3L3T - chains A and E; structure by X-ray diffraction, 2.38 A resolution.

Chain A:
Molecule: PRSS3 protein
From: Homo sapiens
Notes: EC 3.4.21.4
Reference sequence: Q8N2U3 (Q8N2U3_HUMAN); the construct lacks a stretch of the UniProt sequence and is renumbered around it, so the offset changes along the chain: 16-34 = UniProt 28-46; 37-67 = UniProt 47-77; 69-125 = UniProt 78-134; 127-130 = UniProt 135-138; 6 more segments
Amino-acid sequence (224 residues; row label = number of the first residue in the row; note: 10 numbers in that range are skipped by the numbering (no residue carries them; nothing is unmodelled there)):
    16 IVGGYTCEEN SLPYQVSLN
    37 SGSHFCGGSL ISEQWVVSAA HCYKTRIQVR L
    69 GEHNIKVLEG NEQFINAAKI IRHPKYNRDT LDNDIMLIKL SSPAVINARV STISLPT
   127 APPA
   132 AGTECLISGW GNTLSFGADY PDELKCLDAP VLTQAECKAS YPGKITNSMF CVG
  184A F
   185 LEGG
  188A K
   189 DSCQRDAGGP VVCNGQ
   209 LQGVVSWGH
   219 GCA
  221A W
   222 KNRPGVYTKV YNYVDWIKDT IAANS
Differences from the reference sequence: engineered mutation Ala195 (Ser204 in Q8N2U3)
Disulfides: Cys22-Cys157, Cys42-Cys58, Cys136-Cys201, Cys168-Cys182, Cys191-Cys220
Ion coordination: Ca2+: Glu70, Asn72, Val75, Glu77, Glu80

Chain E:
Molecule: Protein APP
From: Homo sapiens
Reference sequence: C9JHU0 (C9JHU0_HUMAN); residues 3-59 here correspond to UniProt positions 211-267 (UniProt number = residue number + 208)
Amino-acid sequence (57 residues; row label = number of the first residue in the row):
     3 EVCSEQAETG PCKAMISRWY FDVTEGKCAP FFYGGCGGNR NNFDTEEYCM AVCGSAI
Differences from the reference sequence: engineered mutation Lys15 (Arg223 in C9JHU0)
Disulfides: Cys5-Cys55, Cys14-Cys38, Cys30-Cys51

How chain A and chain E interact:
Pairs across the interface (33; chain A residue first):
  His40(A) with Met17(E)
  Phe41(A) with Ala16(E); Met17(E), hydrogen bond (backbone-backbone)
  Cys42(A) with Ala16(E), hydrophobic
  His57(A) with Cys14(E); Lys15(E); Ala16(E); Gly36(E)
  Leu99(A) with Cys14(E), hydrophobic; Cys38(E), hydrophobic
  Tyr151(A) with Met17(E), hydrophobic
  Asp189(A) with Lys15(E), salt bridge
  Ser190(A) with Lys15(E), hydrogen bond (backbone-side chain)
  Cys191(A) with Lys15(E)
  Gln192(A) with Thr11(E); Gly12(E); Cys14(E), hydrogen bond (side chain-backbone); Lys15(E); Ala16(E)
  Arg193(A) with Lys15(E), hydrogen bond (backbone-backbone); Ala16(E); Met17(E)
  Asp194(A) with Lys15(E), hydrogen bond (backbone-backbone)
  Ala195(A) with Lys15(E), hydrogen bond (backbone-backbone); Ala16(E)
  Val213(A) with Lys15(E)
  Ser214(A) with Cys14(E); Lys15(E), hydrogen bond (backbone-backbone)
  Trp215(A) with Pro13(E); Lys15(E)
  Gly216(A) with Pro13(E), hydrogen bond (backbone-backbone); Lys15(E)
  Gly226(A) with Lys15(E)
Other interface residues (no listed pair), chain A (20 interface residues in all): Cys58, Lys60
Other interface residues (no listed pair), chain E (10 interface residues in all): Ile18
From the paper, about this interface:
  - residue pairs: Lys15(E)-Ser190(A) (hydrogen bond), Lys15(E)-Asp189(A) (water-mediated contact)

Overview:
Chain A and chain E form an interface of 20 and 10 residues respectively; the contacts include 8 hydrogen
bonds and 1 salt bridge. Among the polar pairs are Asp189(A)-Lys15(E), Ser190(A)-Lys15(E) and
Gln192(A)-Cys14(E). The paper describes a hydrogen bond between Lys15(E) and Ser190(A); a water-mediated
contact between Lys15(E) and Asp189(A).
Here chain A is PRSS3 protein and chain E is Protein APP, both from Homo sapiens. Entry 3L3T (Human
mesotrypsin complexed with amyloid precursor protein inhibitor variant (APPIR15K)) was determined by X-ray
diffraction (same publication as 3L33).
